Entry 8YEJ (electron microscopy, 2.86 A resolution); this record covers chain A.

# Chain A
Name: GtCCR2
Organism: Guillardia theta CCMP2712
UniProt: L1K1K8 (L1K1K8_GUITC); residue numbers follow UniProt; this construct covers 2-433
Amino-acid sequence (464 residues; each row starts with the number of its first residue; numbers below 1 keep their minus sign (Met-24 is residue -24)):
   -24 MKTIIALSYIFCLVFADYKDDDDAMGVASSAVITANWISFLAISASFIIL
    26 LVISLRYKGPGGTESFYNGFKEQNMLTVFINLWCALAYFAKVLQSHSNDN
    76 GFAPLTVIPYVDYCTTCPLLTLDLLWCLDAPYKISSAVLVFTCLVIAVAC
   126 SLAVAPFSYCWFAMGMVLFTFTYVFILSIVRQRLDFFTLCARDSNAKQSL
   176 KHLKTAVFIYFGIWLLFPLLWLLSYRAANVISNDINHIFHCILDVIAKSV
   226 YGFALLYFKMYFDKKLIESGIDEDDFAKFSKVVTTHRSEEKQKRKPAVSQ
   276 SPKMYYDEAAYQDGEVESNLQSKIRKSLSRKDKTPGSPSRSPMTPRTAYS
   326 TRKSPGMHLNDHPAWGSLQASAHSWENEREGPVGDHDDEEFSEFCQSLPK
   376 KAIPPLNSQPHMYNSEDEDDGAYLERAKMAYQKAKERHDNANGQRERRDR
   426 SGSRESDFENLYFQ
Unresolved in the structure: -24 to 2, 243-439
Sequence notes: initiating methionine (-24); expression tag (-23 to 1, 434-439)
Glycans and other covalent adducts: retinal (RET) linked to Lys223
Residues lining bound ligands: retinal (RET): Tyr85, Tyr88, Cys92, Leu95, Leu119, Ala122, Phe137, Met141, Phe144, Trp189, Phe192, Pro193, Trp196, Asp219

# In short
Covalently linked retinal: at Lys223.
Chain A is GtCCR2 (Guillardia theta CCMP2712); the structure, Cryo-EM structure of the channelrhodopsin GtCCR2
focused on the monomer, was determined by electron microscopy (same publication as 8YEK and 8YEL).
